Entry 1Y0T (X-ray diffraction, 2.14 A resolution); this record covers chains A and C of the 4 polymer chains in the assembly.

== Chain A (and C) ==
Protein: Hemoglobin alpha chain
Organism: Homo sapiens
Notes: chain C of this document is another copy of the same molecule, construct and numbering; everything in this record applies to it too
UniProtKB: P69905 (HBA_HUMAN); residue numbers follow UniProt; this construct covers 1-141
Amino-acid sequence (141 residues; numbered 1 to 141; the number before each row is that of its first residue):
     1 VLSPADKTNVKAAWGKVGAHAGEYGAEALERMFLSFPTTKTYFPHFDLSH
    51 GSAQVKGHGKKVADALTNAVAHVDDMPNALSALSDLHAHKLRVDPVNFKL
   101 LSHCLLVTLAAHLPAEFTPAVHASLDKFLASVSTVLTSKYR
Bound ions: heme Fe near His87 (its only coordinating residue here)
Residues lining bound ligands: heme (HEM): Met32, Thr39, Tyr42, Phe43, His45, Phe46, His58, Lys61, Val62, Ala65, Leu66, Leu83, Leu86, His87, Leu91, Val93, Asn97, Phe98, Leu101, Val132, Ser133, Leu136

== How chain A and chain C interact ==
Residue-residue contacts - 4 pairs, chain A then chain C:
  Asp126(A) with Arg141(C), salt bridge
  Lys127(A) with Arg141(C), hydrogen bond (side chain-backbone)
  Arg141(A) with Asp126(C), salt bridge; Lys127(C), hydrogen bond (backbone-side chain)
Other interface residues (no listed pair), chain A (5 interface residues in all): Ala123, Ala130
Other interface residues (no listed pair), chain C (6 interface residues in all): Val1, Ala123, Ala130

== In short ==
The interface between chain A and chain C involves 5 residues on one side and 6 on the other; the contacts
include 2 hydrogen bonds and 2 salt bridges. Polar pairs include Asp126(A)-Arg141(C) and Lys127(A)-Arg141(C).
Chain A binds heme.
Chain A and chain C are both Hemoglobin alpha chain (Homo sapiens); the structure, T-to-T(High) Quaternary
Transitions in Human Hemoglobin: betaV1M deoxy low-salt (1 test set), was determined by X-ray diffraction,
deposited together with 1XXT, 1XY0, 1XZ5, 1XZ7, 1XZU, 1XZV and 45 further entries.
